PDB entry 3D65 | X-ray diffraction, 1.64 A resolution | chains I and E

Chain I:
Protein: Textilinin
Source organism: Pseudonaja textilis textilis
Reference sequence: Q90WA1 (Q90WA1_PSETE); residues 3-59 here correspond to UniProt positions 27-83 (UniProt number = residue number + 24)
Amino-acid sequence (57 residues; each row starts with the number of its first residue):
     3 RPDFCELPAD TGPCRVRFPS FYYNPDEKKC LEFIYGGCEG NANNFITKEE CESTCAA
Not modelled in the structure: 59
Cystine bridges: Cys-7/Cys-57, Cys-16/Cys-40, Cys-32/Cys-53
Swiss-Prot annotation at these positions:
  - site: Arg-17, Val-18 (Reactive bond for trypsin)

Chain E:
Protein: Cationic trypsin
Source organism: Bos taurus
Notes: EC 3.4.21.4
Reference sequence: P00760 (TRY1_BOVIN); the construct lacks a stretch of the UniProt sequence and is renumbered around it, so the offset changes along the chain: 16-34 = UniProt 21-39; 37-67 = UniProt 40-70; 69-125 = UniProt 71-127; 127-130 = UniProt 128-131; 5 more segments
Amino-acid sequence (223 residues; each row starts with the number of its first residue; note: 10 numbers in that range are skipped by the numbering (no residue carries them; nothing is unmodelled there)):
    16 IVGGYTCGAN TVPYQVSLN
    37 SGYHFCGGSL INSQWVVSAA HCYKSGIQVR L
    69 GEDNINVVEG NEQFISASKS IVHPSYNSNT LNNDIMLIKL KSAASLNSRV ASISLPT
   127 SCAS
   132 AGTQCLISGW GNTKSSGTSY PDVLKCLKAP ILSDSSCKSA YPGQITSNMF CA
  184A G
   184 YLEG
  188A G
   188 KDSCQGDSGG PVVCSGK
   209 LQGIVSWGS
   219 GC
  221A A
   221 QKNKPGVYTK VCNYVSWIKQ TIASN
Cystine bridges: Cys-22/Cys-157, Cys-42/Cys-58, Cys-128/Cys-232, Cys-136/Cys-201, Cys-168/Cys-182, Cys-191/Cys-220
Metal / ion sites: Ca2+: Glu-70, Asn-72, Val-75, Glu-80

Chain I / chain E interface:
Pairs across the interface - 39 pairs, chain I then chain E:
  Thr-13(I) / Gln-192(E)
  Gly-14(I) / Gln-192(E)
  Pro-15(I) / Trp-215(E)
  Pro-15(I) / Gly-216(E)  hydrogen bond (backbone-backbone)
  Cys-16(I) / His-57(E)
  Cys-16(I) / Leu-99(E)  hydrophobic
  Cys-16(I) / Gln-192(E)  hydrogen bond (backbone-side chain)
  Cys-16(I) / Ser-214(E)
  Arg-17(I) / His-57(E)
  Arg-17(I) / Asp-189(E)  salt bridge
  Arg-17(I) / Ser-190(E)  hydrogen bond
  Arg-17(I) / Cys-191(E)
  Arg-17(I) / Gln-192(E)
  Arg-17(I) / Gly-193(E)  hydrogen bond (backbone-backbone)
  Arg-17(I) / Asp-194(E)  hydrogen bond (backbone-backbone)
  Arg-17(I) / Ser-195(E)  hydrogen bond (backbone-side chain)
  Arg-17(I) / Ser-214(E)  hydrogen bond (backbone-backbone)
  Arg-17(I) / Trp-215(E)
  Arg-17(I) / Gly-216(E)
  Arg-17(I) / Gly-219(E)  hydrogen bond (side chain-backbone)
  Arg-17(I) / Cys-220(E)
  Arg-17(I) / Gly-226(E)
  Val-18(I) / Phe-41(E)
  Val-18(I) / Cys-42(E)  hydrophobic
  Val-18(I) / His-57(E)
  Val-18(I) / Gln-192(E)
  Val-18(I) / Gly-193(E)
  Val-18(I) / Ser-195(E)  hydrogen bond (backbone-side chain)
  Arg-19(I) / Tyr-39(E)
  Arg-19(I) / His-40(E)
  Arg-19(I) / Phe-41(E)  hydrogen bond (backbone-backbone)
  Arg-19(I) / Tyr-151(E)
  Arg-19(I) / Gly-193(E)
  Phe-20(I) / Lys-60(E)
  Ile-36(I) / Thr-149(E)
  Ile-36(I) / Tyr-151(E)
  Ile-36(I) / Gln-192(E)
  Gly-38(I) / Gln-192(E)
  Glu-41(I) / Asn-97(E)
Also at the interface, not in a pair above, chain I (13 interface residues in all): Pro-21, Cys-40
Also at the interface, not in a pair above, chain E (28 interface residues in all): Cys-58, Asn-143, Val-213, Ser-217, Tyr-228

Overview:
13 residues of chain I and 28 residues of chain E are in contact; the contacts include 10 hydrogen bonds and 1
salt bridge. Polar contacts include Arg-17(I)/Asp-189(E), Cys-16(I)/Gln-192(E) and Arg-17(I)/Ser-190(E).
Glu-70(E), Asn-72(E), Val-75(E) and Glu-80(E) coordinate Ca2+.
Chain I is Textilinin (Pseudonaja textilis textilis) and chain E is Cationic trypsin (Bos taurus); the
structure, Crystal structure of Textilinin-1, a Kunitz-type serine protease inhibitor from the Australian
Common Brown snake venom ..., was determined by X-ray diffraction.
